8HLC - chains H and L of the 9 polymer chains in the assembly; structure by electron microscopy, 2.80 A resolution.

Chain H:
Protein: heavy chain of 3711
Organism: Homo sapiens
Amino-acid sequence (267 residues; each row starts with the number of its first residue; numbers below 1 keep their minus sign (Met-18 is residue -18)):
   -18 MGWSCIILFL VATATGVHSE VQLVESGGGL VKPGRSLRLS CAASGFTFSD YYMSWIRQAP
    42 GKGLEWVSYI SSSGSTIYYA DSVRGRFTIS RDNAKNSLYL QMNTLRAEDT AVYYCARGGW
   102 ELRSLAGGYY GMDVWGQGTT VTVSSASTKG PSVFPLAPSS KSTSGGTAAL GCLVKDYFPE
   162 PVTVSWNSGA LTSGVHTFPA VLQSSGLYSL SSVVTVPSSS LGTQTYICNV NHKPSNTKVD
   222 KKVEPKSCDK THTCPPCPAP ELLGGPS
Disordered / not traced: -18 to 0, 229-248
Cystine bridges: Cys22-Cys96, Cys153-Cys209
Reported in the primary citation:
  - binding site for N-acetylglucosamine: Tyr110

Chain L:
Protein: light chain of 3711
Organism: Homo sapiens
Amino-acid sequence (257 residues; each row starts with the number of its first residue; numbers below 1 keep their minus sign (Met-18 is residue -18)):
   -18 MGWSCIILFL VATATGVHGD IVMTQTPFTL SASVGDRVTI TCRASQGIRN DLGWYQQKPG
    42 KAPKCLIYAA SSLLSGVPSR FSGSGSGTEF TLTISSLQPE DFATYYCLQH NSYPWTFGQG
   102 TKLEIKRTVA APSVFIFPPS DEQLKSGTAS VVCLLNNFYP REAKVQWKVD NALQSGNSQE
   162 SVTEQDSKDS TYSLSSTLTL SKADYEKHKV YACEVTHQGL SSPVTKSFNR GECKLGRHGP
   222 TCLLQLIMVT NKAIASQ
Disordered / not traced: -18 to 0, 215-238
Cystine bridges: Cys23-Cys88, Cys134-Cys194
Reported in the primary citation:
  - binding site for N-acetylglucosamine: Asn31, Ser56

Chain H / chain L interface:
Residue-residue contacts (60; chain H residue first):
  Tyr33(H) - Tyr94(L)
  Ile37(H) - Phe98(L)  hydrophobic
  Gln39(H) - Gln38(L)
  Gly44(H) - Tyr87(L)
  Leu45(H) - Gln38(L)
  Leu45(H) - Tyr87(L)
  Leu45(H) - Phe98(L)  hydrophobic
  Trp47(H) - Pro95(L)  hydrophobic
  Trp47(H) - Trp96(L)
  Tyr50(H) - Pro95(L)  hydrophobic
  Tyr50(H) - Trp96(L)  hydrogen bond (side chain-backbone)
  Tyr59(H) - Tyr94(L)  hydrophobic
  Tyr95(H) - Gln38(L)
  Tyr95(H) - Lys42(L)
  Gly99(H) - Tyr94(L)
  Gly99(H) - Trp96(L)
  Gly100(H) - Tyr94(L)  hydrogen bond (backbone-side chain)
  Tyr110(H) - Tyr49(L)  hydrophobic
  Tyr110(H) - Leu55(L)  hydrophobic
  Tyr110(H) - Ser56(L)  hydrogen bond (side chain-backbone)
  Tyr111(H) - Tyr49(L)
  Tyr111(H) - His91(L)
  Tyr111(H) - Trp96(L)
  Gly112(H) - Tyr36(L)
  Gly112(H) - His91(L)
  Gly112(H) - Trp96(L)
  Met113(H) - Tyr36(L)  hydrogen bond (backbone-side chain)
  Met113(H) - Leu89(L)  hydrophobic
  Met113(H) - Trp96(L)  hydrophobic
  Trp116(H) - Pro44(L)
  Gly117(H) - Ala43(L)
  Val134(H) - Glu123(L)
  Phe135(H) - Ser121(L)
  Phe135(H) - Glu123(L)
  Phe135(H) - Gln124(L)
  Pro136(H) - Ser121(L)
  Leu137(H) - Val133(L)  hydrophobic
  Ala138(H) - Phe118(L)
  Lys142(H) - Phe116(L)
  Lys142(H) - Ile117(L)
  Lys142(H) - Pro119(L)
  Lys142(H) - Phe209(L)
  Ser143(H) - Phe116(L)
  Ser143(H) - Ile117(L)
  Ser143(H) - Phe118(L)
  Ala150(H) - Phe118(L)
  Leu154(H) - Ser131(L)
  His177(H) - Asp167(L)  salt bridge
  Phe179(H) - Leu135(L)  hydrophobic
  Phe179(H) - Ser162(L)
  Phe179(H) - Thr164(L)
  Phe179(H) - Ser174(L)
  Phe179(H) - Leu175(L)
  Phe179(H) - Ser176(L)
  Pro180(H) - Ser162(L)  hydrogen bond (backbone-side chain)
  Pro180(H) - Val163(L)
  Val182(H) - Gln160(L)
  Leu183(H) - Gln160(L)
  Thr196(H) - Asn137(L)
  Lys227(H) - Pro119(L)
Also at the interface, not in a pair above, chain H (37 interface residues in all): Lys43, Lys156, Gln184, Val194
Also at the interface, not in a pair above, chain L (39 interface residues in all): Asp1, Thr97, Val115, Lys207

In short:
37 residues of chain H and 39 residues of chain L are in contact, with 5 hydrogen bonds and 1 salt bridge.
Polar contacts include His177(H)-Asp167(L), Tyr50(H)-Trp96(L) and Gly100(H)-Tyr94(L). The paper reports a
binding site for N-acetylglucosamine at Tyr110(H) and Asn31(L) among others.
Chain H is heavy chain of 3711 and chain L is light chain of 3711, both from Homo sapiens; the structure, S
protein of SARS-CoV-2 in complex with 3711, was determined by electron microscopy, deposited together with
8HLD.
